PDB entry 5L5V | X-ray diffraction, 2.70 A resolution | chains D and E of the 28 polymer chains in the assembly

== Chain D ==
Molecule: Proteasome subunit alpha type-5
Organism: Saccharomyces cerevisiae (strain ATCC 204508 / S288c)
Notes: EC 3.4.25.1
UniProt: P32379 (PSA5_YEAST); residues -7 to 252 here correspond to UniProt positions 1-260 (UniProt number = residue number + 8)
Sequence (260 residues; each row starts with the number of its first residue; numbers below 1 keep their minus sign (Met-7 is residue -7)):
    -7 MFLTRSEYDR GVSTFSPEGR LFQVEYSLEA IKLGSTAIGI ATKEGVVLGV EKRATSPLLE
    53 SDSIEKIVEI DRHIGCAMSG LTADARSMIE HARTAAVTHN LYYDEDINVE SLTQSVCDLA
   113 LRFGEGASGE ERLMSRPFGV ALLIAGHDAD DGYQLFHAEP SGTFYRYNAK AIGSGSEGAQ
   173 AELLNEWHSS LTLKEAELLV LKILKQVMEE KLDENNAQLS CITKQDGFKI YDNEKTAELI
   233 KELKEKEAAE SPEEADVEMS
Not modelled in the structure: -7 to 0, 118-124, 243-252

== Chain E ==
Molecule: Proteasome subunit alpha type-6
Organism: Saccharomyces cerevisiae (strain ATCC 204508 / S288c)
Notes: EC 3.4.25.1
UniProt: P40302 (PSA6_YEAST); residues 0-233 here correspond to UniProt positions 1-234 (UniProt number = residue number + 1)
Sequence (234 residues; each row starts with the number of its first residue; numbering starts at 0):
     0 MFRNNYDGDT VTFSPTGRLF QVEYALEAIK QGSVTVGLRS NTHAVLVALK RNADELSSYQ
    60 KKIIKCDEHM GLSLAGLAPD ARVLSNYLRQ QCNYSSLVFN RKLAVERAGH LLCDKAQKNT
   120 QSYGGRPYGV GLLIIGYDKS GAHLLEFQPS GNVTELYGTA IGARSQGAKT YLERTLDTFI
   180 KIDGNPDELI KAGVEAISQS LRDESLTVDN LSIAIVGKDT PFTIYDGEAV AKYI
Not modelled in the structure: 0-2
Curated features (UniProtKB/Swiss-Prot):
  - modified residue: Ser13 (Phosphoserine)
  - cross-link: Lys190 (Glycyl lysine isopeptide (Lys-Gly) (interchain with G-Cter in ubiquitin))

== Interface between chain D and chain E ==
Residue-residue contacts (41):
  Ser5(D) - Arg125(E)
  Thr6(D) - Gly7(E)
  Thr6(D) - Gln20(E)
  Phe7(D) - Gln20(E)  hydrogen bond (backbone-side chain)
  Phe7(D) - Tyr23(E)
  Phe7(D) - Leu76(E)  hydrophobic
  Phe7(D) - Arg125(E)
  Phe7(D) - Pro126(E)
  Phe7(D) - Gly128(E)
  Ser8(D) - Tyr23(E)
  Pro9(D) - Tyr23(E)  hydrophobic
  Pro9(D) - Glu26(E)
  Glu10(D) - Glu26(E)
  Glu10(D) - Gln30(E)
  Gly11(D) - Tyr23(E)
  Gly11(D) - Ala27(E)
  Leu13(D) - Arg125(E)
  Gln106(D) - Arg81(E)  hydrogen bond
  Asp110(D) - Arg81(E)  salt bridge
  Leu113(D) - Pro78(E)  hydrophobic
  Leu113(D) - Arg125(E)
  Ser153(D) - Pro78(E)
  Gly154(D) - Pro78(E)
  Thr155(D) - Gln59(E)
  Phe156(D) - Gln59(E)
  Tyr157(D) - Arg50(E)
  Tyr157(D) - Ala52(E)
  Tyr157(D) - Ser56(E)
  Tyr157(D) - Ser57(E)
  Tyr157(D) - Gln59(E)
  Arg158(D) - Ser56(E)
  Arg158(D) - Ser57(E)  hydrogen bond (backbone-backbone)
  Tyr159(D) - Ala52(E)
  Tyr159(D) - Asp53(E)
  Tyr159(D) - Leu55(E)
  Tyr159(D) - Ser56(E)
  Asn160(D) - Leu55(E)  hydrogen bond (backbone-backbone)
  Ala161(D) - Leu55(E)
  Gln172(D) - Asp53(E)  hydrogen bond
  Gln172(D) - Leu55(E)
  Leu176(D) - Leu55(E)  hydrophobic
Other interface residues (no listed pair), chain D (27 interface residues in all): Arg2, Gly3, Glu117, Leu175, Trp179
Other interface residues (no listed pair), chain E (25 interface residues in all): Asp6, Ala24, Asn51, Glu54, Asp79, Gly123

== In short ==
Chain D and chain E form an interface of 27 and 25 residues respectively, with 5 hydrogen bonds and 1 salt
bridge. Polar contacts include Asp110(D)-Arg81(E), Phe7(D)-Gln20(E) and Gln106(D)-Arg81(E).
Chain D is Proteasome subunit alpha type-5 and chain E is Proteasome subunit alpha type-6, both from
Saccharomyces cerevisiae (strain ATCC 204508 / S288c); the structure, 'Yeast 20S proteasome with human beta5i
(1-138; V31M) and human beta6 (97-111; 118-133) in complex with ..., was determined by X-ray diffraction
together with 5L52, 5L54, 5L55, 5L5A, 5L5B, 5L5D and 30 further entries from the same study.
